Entry 7PJF (X-ray diffraction, 1.86 A resolution); this record covers chains B and F of the 3 polymer chains in the assembly.

# Chain B
Name: Tubulin beta-3 chain
Organism: Homo sapiens
UniProtKB: Q13509 (TBB3_HUMAN); the author numbering skips numbers that UniProt does not, so the offset changes along the chain: 1-42 = UniProt 1-42; 45-360 = UniProt 43-358; 369-460 = UniProt 359-450
Amino-acid sequence (450 residues; row label = number of the first residue in the row; note: 10 numbers in that range are skipped by the numbering (no residue carries them; nothing is unmodelled there)):
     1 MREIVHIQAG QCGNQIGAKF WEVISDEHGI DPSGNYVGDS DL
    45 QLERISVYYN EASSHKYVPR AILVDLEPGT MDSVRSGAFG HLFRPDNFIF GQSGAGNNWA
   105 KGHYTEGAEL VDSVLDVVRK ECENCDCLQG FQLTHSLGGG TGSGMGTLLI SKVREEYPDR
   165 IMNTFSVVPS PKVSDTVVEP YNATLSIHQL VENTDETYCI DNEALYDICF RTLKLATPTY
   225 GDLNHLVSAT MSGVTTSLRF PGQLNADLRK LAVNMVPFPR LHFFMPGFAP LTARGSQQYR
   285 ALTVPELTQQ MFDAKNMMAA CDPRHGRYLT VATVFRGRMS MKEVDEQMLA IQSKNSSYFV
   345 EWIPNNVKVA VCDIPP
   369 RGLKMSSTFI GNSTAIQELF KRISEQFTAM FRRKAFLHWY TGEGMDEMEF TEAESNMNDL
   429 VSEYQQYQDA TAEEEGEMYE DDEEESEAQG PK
Disordered / not traced: 57-58, 441-460
Residues lining bound ligands: GTP (guanosine-5'-triphosphate): Gly10, Gln11, Cys12, Gln15, Ile16, Asp69, Gly98, Ala99, Gly100, Asn101, Asn102, Ser140, Gly142, Gly143, Gly144, Thr145, Gly146, Val171, Pro173, Val177, Ser178, Glu183, Asn206, Leu209, Tyr224, Leu227, Asn228
Curated features (UniProtKB/Swiss-Prot):
  - motif: Met1 to Ile4 (MREI motif)
  - binding site (GDP): Gly10, Gln11, Cys12, Gln15, Asn101, Ser140, Gly144, Thr145, Gly146, Asp179, Asn206, Tyr224, Asn228
  - binding site (GTP): Gln11, Glu71, Ser140, Gly144, Thr145, Gly146, Asn206, Asn228
  - binding site (Mg(2+)): Glu71
  - modified residue: Ser174 (Phosphoserine), Glu448 (5-glutamyl polyglutamate), Ser454 (Phosphoserine)
What the authors report for this chain:
  - specificity-determining residues: Ala250, Met259, Ala316, Ile378

# Chain F
Name: Designed ankyrin repeat protein (DARPIN) D1
Organism: synthetic construct
Notes: antibody fragment or engineered binder
Amino-acid sequence (157 residues; each row starts with the number of its first residue):
    13 DLGKKLLEAA RAGQDDEVRI LMANGADVNA TDASGLTPLH LAATYGHLEI VEVLLKHGAD
    73 VNAIDIMGST PLHLAALIGH LEIVEVLLKH GADVNAVDTW GDTPLHLAAI MGHLEIVEVL
   133 LKHGADVNAQ DKFGKTAFDI SIDNGNEDLA EILQKLN
Disordered / not traced: 168-169

# Chain B / chain F interface
Contacting residue pairs (31):
  Pro175(B) - Met123(F)
  Lys176(B) - Asn158(F)
  Lys176(B) - Asp160(F)  salt bridge
  Asp179(B) - His125(F)  salt bridge
  Val181(B) - Leu89(F)
  Val181(B) - Ile90(F)
  Val181(B) - Met123(F)  hydrophobic
  Val181(B) - His125(F)
  Arg215(B) - Glu159(F)
  Arg215(B) - Asp160(F)  salt bridge
  Glu393(B) - Ile122(F)
  Glu393(B) - Ile152(F)
  Glu393(B) - Asn156(F)
  Gln394(B) - Ile122(F)  hydrogen bond (side chain-backbone)
  Gln394(B) - Met123(F)
  Ala397(B) - Leu89(F)
  Ala397(B) - Ile122(F)  hydrophobic
  Met398(B) - Ile90(F)  hydrophobic
  Met398(B) - Met123(F)  hydrophobic
  Arg400(B) - Trp112(F)
  Arg401(B) - Ser81(F)
  Arg401(B) - Leu86(F)
  Arg401(B) - Leu89(F)
  Arg401(B) - Asp110(F)  salt bridge
  Arg401(B) - Trp112(F)
  Arg401(B) - Asp114(F)  salt bridge
  Arg401(B) - Leu119(F)
  Ala403(B) - Ile90(F)  hydrophobic
  Phe404(B) - Thr56(F)
  Phe404(B) - Tyr57(F)  hydrophobic
  Phe404(B) - Ile90(F)  hydrophobic
Interface residues without a listed pair, chain B (14 interface residues in all): Phe214
Interface residues without a listed pair, chain F (19 interface residues in all): Gly124

# Summary
14 residues of chain B and 19 residues of chain F are in contact, with 1 hydrogen bond and 5 salt bridges.
Among the polar pairs are Lys176(B)-Asp160(F), Asp179(B)-His125(F) and Arg215(B)-Asp160(F). Bound to chain B:
GTP. The paper reports specificity determinants Ala250(B), Met259(B) and Ala316(B) among others.
Here chain B is Tubulin beta-3 chain (Homo sapiens) and chain F is Designed ankyrin repeat protein (DARPIN) D1
(synthetic construct). Entry 7PJF (Inhibiting parasite proliferation using a rationally designed anti-tubulin
agent) was determined by X-ray diffraction together with 7PJE from the same study.
